8BMP - chains A and D of the 4 polymer chains in the assembly; structure by electron microscopy, 3.20 A resolution.

[Chain A]
Name: Energy-coupling factor transporter ATP-binding protein EcfA1
Source organism: Lactobacillus delbrueckii subsp. bulgaricus ATCC 11842
Notes: EC 7.-.-.-
UniProt: Q1GBJ0 (ECFA1_LACDA); residue numbers follow UniProt; this construct covers 2-282
Amino-acid sequence (300 residues; row label = number of the first residue in the row; numbers below 1 keep their minus sign (Met-17 is residue -17)):
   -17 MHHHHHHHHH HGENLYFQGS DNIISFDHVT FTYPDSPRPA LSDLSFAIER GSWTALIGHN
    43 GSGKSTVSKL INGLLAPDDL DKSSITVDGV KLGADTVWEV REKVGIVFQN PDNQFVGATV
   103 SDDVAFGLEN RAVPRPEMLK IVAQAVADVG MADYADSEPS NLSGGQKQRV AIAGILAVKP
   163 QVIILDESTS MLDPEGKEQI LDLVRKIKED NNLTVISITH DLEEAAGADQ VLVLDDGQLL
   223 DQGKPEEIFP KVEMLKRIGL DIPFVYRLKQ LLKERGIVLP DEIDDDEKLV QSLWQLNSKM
Disordered / not traced: -17 to 0, 14-16, 282
Differences from the reference sequence: initiating methionine (-17); expression tag (-16 to 1)
Small-molecule neighbours: ATP (adenosine-5'-triphosphate): Phe13, Arg20, Ala22, His41, Asn42, Gly43, Ser44, Gly45, Lys46, Ser47, Thr48, Gln91, Asp168, Glu169
Swiss-Prot annotation at these positions:
  - binding site (ATP): Gly40 to Ser47
From the paper describing this entry:
  - binding site for ATP: Phe13
  - mutagenesis - E169Q: decreased growth in response to cobalamin
  - mutagenesis - E169Q: abolished catalytic activity
  - catalytic residues: Glu169

[Chain D]
Name: Energy-coupling factor transporter transmembrane protein EcfT
Source organism: Lactobacillus delbrueckii subsp. bulgaricus ATCC 11842
UniProt: Q1GBI8 (Q1GBI8_LACDA); residues 1-265 here = UniProt positions 1-265
Amino-acid sequence (265 residues; each row starts with the number of its first residue):
     1 MSKIIIGRYL PGTTFVYRVD PRAKLLTTFY FIIMIFLANN WVSYLVISIF GLAYVFATGL
    61 KARVFWDGVK PMIWMIVFTS LLQTFFMAGG KVYWHWWIFT LSSEGLINGL YVFIRFAMII
   121 LVSTVMTVTT KPLEIADAME WMLTPLKLFK VNVGMISLVI SIALRFVPTL FDQTVKIMNA
   181 QRSRGADFND GGLVKRAKSV VPMLVPLFID SLEVALDLST AMESRGYKGS EGRTRYRILE
   241 WSKVDLIPVA YCLLLTILMI TTRKH
Disordered / not traced: 1-4

[Interface between chain A and chain D]
Residue-residue contacts (56; chain A residue first):
  Lys51(A) with Thr220(D)
  Leu56(A) with Thr220(D); Glu223(D)
  Trp80(A) with Glu223(D); Gly226(D); Tyr227(D); Lys228(D)
  Arg83(A) with Glu223(D), hydrogen bond (side chain-backbone); Ser224(D)
  Phe90(A) with Thr220(D); Ala221(D), hydrophobic; Ser224(D)
  Asp94(A) with Arg165(D), hydrogen bond (backbone-side chain)
  Asn95(A) with Val214(D); Asp217(D), hydrogen bond; Leu218(D)
  Gln96(A) with Ala221(D)
  Phe97(A) with Arg165(D), hydrogen bond (backbone-side chain)
  Val98(A) with Leu218(D), hydrophobic; Met222(D), hydrophobic
  Gly99(A) with Arg165(D)
  Ala100(A) with Leu133(D), hydrophobic
  Thr101(A) with Leu133(D)
  Ser103(A) with Tyr236(D)
  Asp104(A) with Arg237(D), salt bridge
  Asp105(A) with Arg225(D), salt bridge
  Val106(A) with Arg225(D)
  Ala107(A) with Tyr236(D), hydrophobic
  Phe108(A) with Arg225(D); Tyr227(D), hydrophobic; Arg233(D)
  Gly109(A) with Arg225(D)
  Glu111(A) with Arg233(D), salt bridge; Thr234(D); Arg235(D); Tyr236(D), hydrogen bond (side chain-backbone)
  Asn112(A) with Arg225(D); Gly226(D); Tyr227(D); Lys228(D); Arg233(D), hydrogen bond
  Arg113(A) with Arg225(D), hydrogen bond (side chain-backbone)
  Ala114(A) with Gly232(D); Thr234(D)
  Val115(A) with Thr234(D), hydrogen bond (backbone-side chain)
  Arg117(A) with Arg235(D); Tyr236(D), hydrogen bond (side chain-backbone); Ile238(D)
  Met120(A) with Thr234(D); Tyr236(D), hydrophobic
  Leu121(A) with Tyr236(D), hydrophobic
  Val124(A) with Tyr236(D)
  Glu140(A) with Leu133(D)
  Pro141(A) with Arg165(D)
  Ser142(A) with Pro168(D)
  Gly156(A) with Arg225(D)
Also at the interface, not in a pair above, chain A (36 interface residues in all): Asn54, Leu110, Ile157
Also at the interface, not in a pair above, chain D (24 interface residues in all): Phe166, Thr169

[Overview]
The interface between chain A and chain D involves 36 residues on one side and 24 on the other, with 9
hydrogen bonds and 3 salt bridges. Polar contacts include Asp104(A)-Arg237(D), Asp105(A)-Arg225(D) and
Glu111(A)-Arg233(D). Bound to chain A: ATP. The paper reports the catalytic residue Glu169(A); E169Q of chain
A reduces growth in response to cobalamin.
Here chain A is Energy-coupling factor transporter ATP-binding protein EcfA1 and chain D is Energy-coupling
factor transporter transmembrane protein EcfT, both from Lactobacillus delbrueckii subsp. bulgaricus ATCC
11842. Entry 8BMP (Cryo-EM structure of the folate-specific ECF transporter complex in MSP2N2 lipid nanodiscs
bound to ATP and ...) was determined by electron microscopy (same publication as 8BMQ, 8BMR and 8BMS).
